Entry 8D8J (electron microscopy, 3.80 A resolution); this record covers chains E and a of the 16 polymer chains in the assembly.

Chain E:
Name: 37S ribosomal protein S5, mitochondrial
Organism: Saccharomyces cerevisiae
UniProt: P33759 (RT05_YEAST); residue numbers follow UniProt; this construct covers 1-307
Chain sequence (307 residues; numbered 1 to 307; the number before each row is that of its first residue):
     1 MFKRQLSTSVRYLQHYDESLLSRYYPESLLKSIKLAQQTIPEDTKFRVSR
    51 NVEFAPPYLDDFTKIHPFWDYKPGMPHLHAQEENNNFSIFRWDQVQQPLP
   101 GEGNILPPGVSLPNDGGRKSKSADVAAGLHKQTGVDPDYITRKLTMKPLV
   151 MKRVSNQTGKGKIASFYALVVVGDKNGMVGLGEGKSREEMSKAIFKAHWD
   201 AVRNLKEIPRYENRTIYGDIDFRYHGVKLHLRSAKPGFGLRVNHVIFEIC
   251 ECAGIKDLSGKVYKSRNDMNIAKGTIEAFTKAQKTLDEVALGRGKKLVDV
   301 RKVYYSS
Disordered / not traced: 1-138, 307

Chain a:
Molecule: 15S ribosomal RNA
Organism: Saccharomyces cerevisiae
Sequence (1713 nucleotides; numbered -63 to 1649 plus 13 insertion-coded residues; 13 numbers in that range are skipped by the numbering (no residue carries them; nothing is unmodelled there); the number before each row is that of its first residue; a row labelled like 1278A-1278M holds insertion residues (1278A, then the next letters in order); numbers below 1 keep their minus sign (U-63 is residue -63)):
   -63 UUUUAUAUAAUAAUAAUAAUAUAUAUAUAUAUAUAUUAUUAUAUUAGUUA
   -13 UAUAAUAAGGAAAAGUAAAAAAUUUAUAAGAAUAUGAUGUUGGUUCAGAU
    37 UAAGCGCUAAAUAAGGACAUGACACAUGCGAAUCAUACGUUUAUUAUUGA
    87 UAAGAUAAUAAAUAUGUGGUGUAAACGUGAGUAAUUUUAUUAGGAAUUAA
   137 UGAACUAUAGAAUAAGCUAAAUACUUAAUAUAUUAUUAUAUAAAAAUAAU
   187 UUAUAUAAUAAAAAGGAUAUAUAUAUAAUAUAUAUUUAUCUAUAGUCAAG
   237 CCAAUAAUGGUUUAGGUAGUAGGUUUAUUAAGAGUUAAACCUAGCCAACG
   287 AUCCAUAAUCGAUAAUGAAAGUUAGAACGAUCACGUUGACUCUGAAAUAU
   337 AGUCAAUAUCUAUAAGAUACAGCAGUGAGGAAUAUUGGACAAUGAUCGAA
   387 AGAUUGAUCCAGUUACUUAUUAGGAUGAUAUAUAAAAAUAUUUUAUUUUA
   437 UUUAUAAAUAUUAAAUAUUUAUAAUAAUAAUAAUAAUAAUAUAUAUAUAU
   487 AAAUUGAUUAAAAAUAAAAUCCAUAAAUAAUUAAAAUAAUGAUAUUAAUU
   537 ACCAUAUAUAUUUUUAUAUGGAUAUAUAUAUUAAUAAUAAUAUUAAUUUU
   587 AUUAUUAUUAAUAAUAUAUUUUAAUAGUCCUGACUAAUAUUUGUGCCAGC
   637 AGUCGCGGUAACACAAAGAGGGCGAGCGUUAAUCAUAAUGGUUUAAAGGA
   687 UCCGUAGAAUGAAUUAUAUAUUAUAAUUUAGAGUUAAUAAAAUAUAAUUA
   737 AAGAAUUAUAAUAGUAAAGAUGAAAUAAUAAUAAUAAUUAUAAGACUAAU
   787 AUAUGUGAAAAUAUUAAUUAAAUAUUAACUGACAUUGAGGGAUUAAAACU
   837 AGAGUAGCGAAACGGAUUCGAUACCCGUGUAGUUCUAGUAGUAAACUAUG
   887 AAUACAAUUAUUUAUAAUAUAUAUUAUAUAUAAAUAAUAAAUGAAAAUGA
   937 AAGUAUUCCACCUGAAGAGUACGUUAGCAAUAAUGAAACUCAAAACAAUA
   987 GACGGUUACAGACUUAAGCAGUGGAGCAUGUUAUUUAAUUCGAUAAUCCA
  1037 CGACUAACCUUACCAUAUUUUGAAUAUUAUAAUAAUUAUUAUAAUUAUUA
  1087 UAUUACAGGCGUUACAUUGUUGUCUUUAGUUCGUGCUGCAAAGUUUUAGA
  1137 UUAAGUUCAUAAACGAACAAAACUCCAUAUAUAUAAUUUUAAUUAUAUAU
  1187 AAUUUUAUAUUAUUUAUUAAUAUAAAGAAAGGAAUUAAGACAAAUCAUAA
  1237 UGAUCCUUAUAAUAUGGGUAAUAGACGUGCUAUAAUAAAAUG
1278A-1278M AUAAUAAAAUUAU
  1282 AUAAA
  1297 AUAUAUUUAAUUAUAUUUAAUUAAUAAUAUAAAACAUUUUAAUUUUUAAU
  1347 AUAUUUUUUUAUUAUAUAUUAAUAUGAAUUAUAAUCUGAAAUUCGAUUAU
  1397 AUGAAAAAAGAAUUGCUAGUAAUACGUAAAUUAGUAUGUUACGGUGAAUA
  1447 UUCUAACUGUUUCGCACUAAUCACUCAUCACGCGUUGAAACAUAUUAUUA
  1497 UCUUAUUAUUUAUAUAAUAUUUUUUAAUAAAUAUUAAUAAUUAUUAAUUU
  1547 AUAUUUAUUUAUAUCAGAAAUAAUAUGAAUUAAUGCGAAGUUGAAAUACA
  1597 GUUACCGUAGGGGAACCUGCGGUGGGCUUAUAAAUAUCUUAAAUAUUCUU
  1647 ACA
Disordered / not traced: -54 to -16, 3-7, 86-88, 167-171, 211-213, 421-477, 546-549, 564-599, 705-707, 750-771, 841-869, 880-884, 906-910, 1028-1046, 1075-1077, 1108-1234, 1278A-1278M, 1297-1327, 1339-1367, 1374-1400, 1529-1535, 1592-1649
Bound ions: Mg2+ site 1: A55, U56, G115; Mg2+ site 2 near A110 (its only coordinating residue here); Mg2+ site 3: G115, A294; Mg2+ site 4: A116, G117, A294; Mg2+ site 5 near A159 (its only coordinating residue here); Mg2+ site 6 near U256 (its only coordinating residue here); Mg2+ site 7: A312, A313; Mg2+ site 8 near G321 (its only coordinating residue here); Mg2+ site 9: G321, U336; Mg2+ site 10: C356, A357; Mg2+ site 11: C376, U379; Mg2+ site 12 near G492 (its only coordinating residue here); 5 more Mg2+ sites not listed

Interface between chain E and chain a:
Residue-residue contacts - 72 pairs, chain E then chain a:
  Lys152(E) - A23(a)  hydrogen bond to the phosphate
  Lys152(E) - U24(a)  salt bridge to the phosphate
  Val154(E) - A23(a)  sugar contact
  Ser155(E) - G22(a)  hydrogen bond to the sugar
  Ser155(E) - A23(a)  hydrogen bond to the sugar
  Asn156(E) - A986(a)  hydrogen bond to the sugar
  Gln157(E) - G22(a)  base contact
  Gln157(E) - A986(a)  hydrogen bond to the sugar
  Gln157(E) - G987(a)  sugar contact
  Gln157(E) - U1464(a)  hydrogen bond to the base
  Gln157(E) - A1465(a)  phosphate contact
  Gln157(E) - A1466(a)  base contact
  Thr158(E) - G987(a)  sugar contact
  Gly159(E) - G987(a)  sugar contact
  Gly159(E) - A1466(a)  hydrogen bond to the base
  Lys162(E) - G22(a)  sugar contact
  Lys162(E) - A1465(a)  salt bridge to the phosphate
  Arg223(E) - G929(a)  salt bridge to the phosphate
  Arg223(E) - A930(a)  salt bridge to the phosphate
  His225(E) - A930(a)  sugar contact
  His225(E) - A931(a)  salt bridge to the phosphate
  Gly226(E) - A930(a)  phosphate contact
  Lys228(E) - G676(a)  salt bridge to the phosphate
  His230(E) - U675(a)  stacking on the base
  Arg232(E) - U13(a)  sugar contact
  Arg232(E) - A14(a)  hydrogen bond to the sugar
  Arg232(E) - U675(a)  base contact
  Ser233(E) - A12(a)  base contact
  Ala234(E) - U13(a)  base contact
  Lys235(E) - U11(a)  phosphate contact
  Lys235(E) - A12(a)  salt bridge to the phosphate
  Lys235(E) - U13(a)  hydrogen bond to the base
  Pro236(E) - U11(a)  phosphate contact
  Phe238(E) - U13(a)  stacking on the base
  Phe238(E) - A14(a)  phosphate contact
  Arg241(E) - A14(a)  salt bridge to the phosphate
  Arg241(E) - A15(a)  base contact
  Val242(E) - A15(a)  base contact
  Asn243(E) - A15(a)  sugar contact
  Asn243(E) - G16(a)  hydrogen bond to the phosphate
  His244(E) - G16(a)  phosphate contact
  His244(E) - A17(a)  salt bridge to the phosphate
  Ser259(E) - U13(a)  hydrogen bond to the base
  Gly260(E) - A15(a)  sugar contact
  Lys261(E) - A15(a)  sugar contact
  Lys261(E) - G16(a)  phosphate contact
  Lys261(E) - A673(a)  hydrogen bond to the phosphate
  Lys261(E) - U675(a)  base contact
  Val262(E) - G16(a)  hydrogen bond to the phosphate
  Tyr263(E) - A673(a)  hydrogen bond to the sugar
  Tyr263(E) - U675(a)  hydrogen bond to the phosphate
  Tyr263(E) - G676(a)  phosphate contact
  Lys264(E) - U26(a)  hydrogen bond to the phosphate
  Lys264(E) - U27(a)  salt bridge to the phosphate
  Lys264(E) - A673(a)  hydrogen bond to the base
  Lys264(E) - A930(a)  salt bridge to the phosphate
  Ser265(E) - U26(a)  hydrogen bond to the phosphate
  Ser265(E) - U27(a)  phosphate contact
  Arg266(E) - G16(a)  salt bridge to the phosphate
  Arg266(E) - A673(a)  salt bridge to the phosphate
  Asn267(E) - G25(a)  hydrogen bond to the phosphate
  Asn267(E) - U26(a)  phosphate contact
  Asp268(E) - A17(a)  phosphate contact
  Asn270(E) - G25(a)  phosphate contact
  Asn270(E) - U26(a)  hydrogen bond to the phosphate
  Lys302(E) - U10(a)  hydrogen bond to the base
  Lys302(E) - U11(a)  hydrogen bond to the base
  Val303(E) - U11(a)  base contact
  Tyr304(E) - U9(a)  base contact
  Tyr304(E) - U10(a)  hydrogen bond to the phosphate
  Tyr304(E) - U11(a)  base contact
  Tyr305(E) - U11(a)  hydrogen bond to the base
Interface residues without a listed pair, chain E (43 interface residues in all): Arg153, Tyr211, Arg214, Asp221, Met269
Interface residues without a listed pair, chain a (29 interface residues in all): A674, G677, A988

Overview:
Chain E and chain a form an interface of 43 and 29 residues respectively; the contacts include 24 hydrogen
bonds, 13 salt bridges and 2 aromatic stacking contacts. Among the polar pairs are Gln157(E)-U1464(a),
Gly159(E)-A1466(a) and Lys235(E)-U13(a). A55(a), U56(a) and G115(a) coordinate Mg2+ site 1.
Chain E is 37S ribosomal protein S5, mitochondrial and chain a is 15S ribosomal RNA, both from Saccharomyces
cerevisiae; the structure, Yeast mitochondrial small subunit assembly intermediate (State 1), was determined
by electron microscopy (same publication as 8D8K and 8D8L).
